4LVK - chains A and C of the 3 polymer chains in the assembly; structure by X-ray diffraction, 2.37 A resolution.

[Chain A]
Molecule: Plasmid recombination enzyme
Source organism: Streptococcus agalactiae
Notes: fragment: Relaxase Domain of MobM protein
Reference sequence: P13925 (PRE_STRAG); numbering as in UniProt (aligned over 2-199)
Amino-acid sequence (198 residues; numbered 2 to 199; the number before each row is that of its first residue):
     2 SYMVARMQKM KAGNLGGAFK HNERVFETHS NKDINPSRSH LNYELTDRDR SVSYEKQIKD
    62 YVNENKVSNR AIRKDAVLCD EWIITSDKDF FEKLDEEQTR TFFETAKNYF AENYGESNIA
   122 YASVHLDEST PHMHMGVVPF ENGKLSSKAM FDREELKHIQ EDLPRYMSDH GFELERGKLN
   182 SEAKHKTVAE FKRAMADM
Unresolved in the structure: 27-30, 197-199
Curated features (UniProtKB/Swiss-Prot):
  - binding site (DNA): Tyr44, Tyr115
Metal / ion sites: Mn2+: His126, Glu129, His133, His135 (shared with DG26(C), DT27(C) of chain C)
Reported in the primary citation:
  - Mn2+ coordination: His126, Glu129, His133, His135
  - catalytic residues: Glu129 (from molecular simulation)
  - catalytic residues: Arg25 (proposed by the authors, not directly observed)
  - mutagenesis - H22A, H22Y, R25A: abolished catalytic activity
  - mutagenesis - Y44F: unchanged catalytic activity
  - mutagenesis - E129A, E129Q: decreased catalytic activity (relaxation activity)

[Chain C]
Molecule: ATAAAGTATAGTGTGpo oligonucleotide
Notes: fragment: oligonucleotide_2 mimicking pMV158 oriT DNA hairpin
Sequence (16 nucleotides; each row starts with the number of its first residue):
    12 ATAAAGTATA GTGTGT
Metal / ion sites: Mn2+: DG26, DT27 (shared with His126(A), Glu129(A), His133(A), His135(A) of chain A)

[How chain A and chain C interact]
Pairs across the interface (80):
  Tyr3(A) - DT23(C)  sugar contact
  Val5(A) - DT23(C)  base contact
  Val5(A) - DG24(C)  sugar contact
  Val5(A) - DG26(C)  base contact
  Ala6(A) - DA21(C)  base contact
  Ala6(A) - DG22(C)  base contact
  Arg7(A) - DA21(C)  base contact
  Arg7(A) - DG22(C)  hydrogen bond to the base
  Arg7(A) - DT23(C)  hydrogen bond to the base
  Arg7(A) - DG26(C)  base contact
  Met8(A) - DT20(C)  base contact
  Met8(A) - DA21(C)  hydrogen bond to the base
  Lys10(A) - DT18(C)  salt bridge to the phosphate
  Lys10(A) - DA19(C)  salt bridge to the phosphate
  Lys10(A) - DT20(C)  base contact
  Lys12(A) - DG17(C)  hydrogen bond to the phosphate
  Lys12(A) - DT18(C)  salt bridge to the phosphate
  Asn32(A) - DG26(C)  hydrogen bond to the phosphate
  Asn32(A) - DT27(C)  phosphate contact
  Asp34(A) - DG26(C)  phosphate contact
  Arg74(A) - DA15(C)  base contact
  Arg74(A) - DA16(C)  hydrogen bond to the base
  Arg74(A) - DG17(C)  hydrogen bond to the sugar
  Asp76(A) - DG17(C)  sugar contact
  Ala77(A) - DG17(C)  phosphate contact
  Val78(A) - DG17(C)  hydrogen bond to the phosphate
  Val78(A) - DT18(C)  phosphate contact
  Ile84(A) - DG26(C)  base contact
  Thr86(A) - DG26(C)  base contact
  Asp88(A) - DG24(C)  phosphate contact
  His126(A) - DT27(C)  salt bridge to the phosphate
  Glu129(A) - DG26(C)  phosphate contact
  Glu129(A) - DT27(C)  phosphate contact
  Ser130(A) - DT25(C)  sugar contact
  Ser130(A) - DG26(C)  hydrogen bond to the phosphate
  Thr131(A) - DT25(C)  hydrogen bond to the phosphate
  His133(A) - DG26(C)  hydrogen bond to the phosphate
  His135(A) - DG26(C)  hydrogen bond to the phosphate
  His135(A) - DT27(C)  salt bridge to the phosphate
  Lys145(A) - DA16(C)  phosphate contact
  Leu146(A) - DA16(C)  sugar contact
  Ser147(A) - DA16(C)  phosphate contact
  Ser147(A) - DG17(C)  phosphate contact
  Ser148(A) - DG17(C)  phosphate contact
  Lys149(A) - DA16(C)  base contact
  Lys149(A) - DG17(C)  hydrogen bond to the base
  Lys149(A) - DT18(C)  hydrogen bond to the base
  Phe152(A) - DA19(C)  base contact
  Phe152(A) - DT20(C)  hydrogen bond to the base
  Asp153(A) - DT20(C)  base contact
  Arg154(A) - DT20(C)  hydrogen bond to the base
  Arg154(A) - DA21(C)  salt bridge to the phosphate
  Leu157(A) - DT20(C)  base contact
  Leu157(A) - DA21(C)  sugar contact
  Lys158(A) - DA21(C)  sugar contact
  Gln161(A) - DA21(C)  phosphate contact
  Gln161(A) - DG22(C)  sugar contact
  Arg177(A) - DG22(C)  salt bridge to the phosphate
  Gly178(A) - DG22(C)  phosphate contact
  Gly178(A) - DT23(C)  phosphate contact
  Lys179(A) - DG22(C)  sugar contact
  Lys179(A) - DT23(C)  hydrogen bond to the phosphate
  Leu180(A) - DG22(C)  phosphate contact
  Asn181(A) - DG22(C)  hydrogen bond to the phosphate
  Ser182(A) - DG22(C)  hydrogen bond to the phosphate
  Ser182(A) - DT23(C)  hydrogen bond to the phosphate
  Ala184(A) - DG22(C)  hydrogen bond to the base
  Ala184(A) - DT23(C)  base contact
  His186(A) - DG22(C)  base contact
  His186(A) - DT23(C)  hydrogen bond to the base
  His186(A) - DG24(C)  base contact
  His186(A) - DG26(C)  hydrogen bond to the base
  Lys187(A) - DG24(C)  hydrogen bond to the base
  Val189(A) - DG24(C)  base contact
  Val189(A) - DG26(C)  base contact
  Phe192(A) - DG24(C)  stacking on the base
  Phe192(A) - DT25(C)  sugar contact
  Lys193(A) - DT25(C)  base contact
  Lys193(A) - DG26(C)  salt bridge to the phosphate
  Met196(A) - DT25(C)  base contact
Interface residues without a listed pair, chain A (52 interface residues in all): Met4, Arg25, Trp83, Ser87, Lys185, Thr188

[Overview]
52 residues of chain A and 13 residues of chain C are in contact; the contacts include 24 hydrogen bonds, 8
salt bridges and 1 aromatic stacking contact. Polar contacts include Arg7(A)-DG22(C), Arg7(A)-DT23(C) and
Met8(A)-DA21(C). The paper reports catalytic residues Glu129(A) and Arg25(A); H22A, H22Y and R25A of chain A
abolish catalytic activity; 6 substitutions were tested in all.
Here chain A is Plasmid recombination enzyme (Streptococcus agalactiae) and chain C is ATAAAGTATAGTGTGpo
oligonucleotide. Entry 4LVK (MobM Relaxase Domain (MOBV; Mob_Pre) bound to plasmid pMV158 oriT DNA
(22nt+3'Phosphate). Mn-bound crystal structure at ...) was determined by X-ray diffraction, deposited together
with 5N2Q, 4LVI, 4LVJ, 4LVL and 4LVM.
